5KVH - chains A and B; structure by X-ray diffraction, 2.27 A resolution.

== Chain A (and B) ==
Name: Apoptosis-inducing factor 1, mitochondrial
From: Homo sapiens
Notes: EC 1.1.1.-; chain B of this document is another copy of the same molecule, construct and numbering; everything in this record applies to it too
Reference sequence: O95831 (AIFM1_HUMAN); numbering as in UniProt (aligned over 78-613)
Sequence (543 residues; numbered 77 to 619; the number before each row is that of its first residue):
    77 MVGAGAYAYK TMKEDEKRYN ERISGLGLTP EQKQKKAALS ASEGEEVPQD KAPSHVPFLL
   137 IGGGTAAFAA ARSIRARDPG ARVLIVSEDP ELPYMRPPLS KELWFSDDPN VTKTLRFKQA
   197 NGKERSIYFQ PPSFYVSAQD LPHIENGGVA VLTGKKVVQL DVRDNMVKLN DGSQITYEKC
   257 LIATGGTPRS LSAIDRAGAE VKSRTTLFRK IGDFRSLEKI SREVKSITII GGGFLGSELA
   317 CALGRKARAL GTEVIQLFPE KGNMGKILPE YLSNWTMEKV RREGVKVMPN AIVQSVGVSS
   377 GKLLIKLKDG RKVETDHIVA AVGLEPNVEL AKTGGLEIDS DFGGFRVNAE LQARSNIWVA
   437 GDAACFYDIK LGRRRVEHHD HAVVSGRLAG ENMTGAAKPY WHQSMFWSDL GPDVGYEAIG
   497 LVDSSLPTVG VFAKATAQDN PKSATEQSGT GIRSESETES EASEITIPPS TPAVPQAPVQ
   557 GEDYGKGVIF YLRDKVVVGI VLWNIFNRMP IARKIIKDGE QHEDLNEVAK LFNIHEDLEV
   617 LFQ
Not modelled in the structure: 77-125, 511-559, 613-619
Construct notes: initiating methionine (77); engineered mutation Ala196 (Trp in O95831); expression tag (614-619)
Ligand contacts: FAD (flavin-adenine dinucleotide): Ile137, Gly138, Gly139, Gly140, Thr141, Ala142, Ala143, Val162, Ser163, Glu164, Asp165, Arg172, Pro173, Leu175, Ser176, Lys177, Lys231, Lys232, Val233, Ala259, Thr260, Gly261, Gly262, Phe284, Arg285, Leu311, Glu314, Asn403, Leu406, Ala436, Gly437, Asp438, Glu453, His454, His455, Asp456, Ala458, Met481, Phe482, Trp483
Curated features (UniProtKB/Swiss-Prot):
  - motif: Lys446 to Arg451 (Nuclear localization signal)
  - binding site (FAD): Gly138 to Ala142, Glu164, Asp165, Arg172, Lys177, Val233, Arg285, Asp438, His454, His455, Trp483
  - binding site (NAD(+)): Gly308 to Leu311, Glu336, Lys342, Gly399, Glu453, His454, Trp483, Glu493, Asn583
  - modified residue: Thr105 (Phosphothreonine), Lys109 (N6-succinyllysine), Ser116 (Phosphoserine), Ser118 (Phosphoserine), Ser268 (Phosphoserine), Ser292 (Phosphoserine), Ser371 (Phosphoserine), Lys388 (N6-acetyllysine), Thr521 (Phosphothreonine), Ser524 (Phosphoserine), Ser530 (Phosphoserine), Lys593 (N6-acetyllysine)
  - cross-link: Lys255 (Glycyl lysine isopeptide (Lys-Gly) (interchain with G-Cter in ubiquitin))
  - natural variant: Arg201 (deletion: In COXPD6), Gln235 (Q235H: In SEMDHL), Asp237 (D237G: In SEMDHL; D237V: In SEMDHL), Val243 (V243L: In COXPD6), Thr260 (T260A: In DFNX5), Gly262 (G262S: Found in patient with mitochondrial encephalomyopathy with moderate clinical severity and slow progressive course despite early onset as well as and cerebellar involvement), Gly308 (G308E: In COXPD6), Gly338 (G338E: In COXPD6), Leu344 (L344F: In DFNX5; uncertain significance), Gly360 (G360R: In DFNX5; uncertain significance), Arg422 (R422Q: In DFNX5; R422W: In DFNX5), Arg430 (R430C: In DFNX5; uncertain significance), 6 further natural variant entries in UniProt
  - mutagenesis: Glu413 to Arg430 (Disrupts dimerization. Lower efficiency in stabilizing charge-transfer complexes upon coenzyme reduction), Tyr443 to Ile445 (Disrupts dimerization. Disrupts dimerization; when associated with A-477), His454 (H454A: Allows dimerization in absence of NADH), Trp477 (W477A: Disrupts dimerization; when associated with A-443--445-A), Ser480 (S480A: Allows dimerization in absence of NADH), Asp485 (D485A: Increases protein dimerization at lower NADH levels), Arg529 (R529A: Increases protein dimerization at lower NADH levels), Glu531 (E531A: Increases protein dimerization at lower NADH levels), Glu533 (E533A: Increases protein dimerization at lower NADH levels), Glu535 (E535A: Increases protein dimerization at lower NADH levels)
Reported in the primary citation:
  - self-association interface (contacts with another copy of this molecule): Arg422, Tyr443, Ile445, Arg449
  - binding site for flavin-adenine dinucleotide: Pro173, Lys177, Glu314, Trp483
  - conformationally variable residues (side-chain flip): Phe181, Arg321, Tyr347, Ile445, Glu453, His454, Trp483, Phe582
  - contacts within the chain: Asp444-Gln479 (hydrogen bond), Arg450-Gln479 (hydrogen bond), His457-Ser480 (hydrogen bond), Tyr476-Ser480 (hydrogen bond)
  - allosteric site: His454, Ser480
  - mutagenesis - H454A, S480A: increased binding to Apoptosis-inducing factor 1, mitochondrial (chain A)
  - mutagenesis - Y443A/I445A, Y443A/I445A/W477A: decreased binding to Apoptosis-inducing factor 1, mitochondrial (chain A)
  - allosteric site: Lys177, Trp483, Arg529 (from molecular simulation)

== Interface between chain A and chain B ==
Pairs across the interface - 25 pairs, chain A then chain B:
  Gly411(A) - Tyr443(B)
  Gly411(A) - Ile445(B)
  Leu412(A) - Tyr443(B)
  Glu413(A) - Tyr443(B)
  Glu413(A) - Arg449(B)  salt bridge
  Arg422(A) - Arg422(B)
  Arg422(A) - Arg449(B)
  Asn424(A) - Ala429(B)  hydrogen bond (side chain-backbone)
  Glu426(A) - Arg430(B)  salt bridge
  Glu426(A) - Ser431(B)  hydrogen bond (side chain-backbone)
  Ala429(A) - Asn424(B)  hydrogen bond (backbone-side chain)
  Arg430(A) - Glu426(B)  salt bridge
  Arg430(A) - Ile445(B)
  Arg430(A) - Pro475(B)
  Ser431(A) - Glu426(B)  hydrogen bond (backbone-side chain)
  Ser431(A) - Ala473(B)
  Tyr443(A) - Gly411(B)
  Tyr443(A) - Leu412(B)
  Tyr443(A) - Glu413(B)
  Ile445(A) - Gly411(B)
  Ile445(A) - Arg430(B)
  Arg449(A) - Glu413(B)  salt bridge
  Arg449(A) - Arg422(B)
  Ala473(A) - Ser431(B)
  Pro475(A) - Arg430(B)
Other interface residues (no listed pair), chain A (15 interface residues in all): Ala425
Other interface residues (no listed pair), chain B (15 interface residues in all): Ala425

== Overview ==
The chain A/chain B interface involves 15 residues from each chain, with 4 hydrogen bonds and 4 salt bridges.
Among the polar pairs are Glu413(A)-Arg449(B), Glu426(A)-Arg430(B) and Asn424(A)-Ala429(B). The paper reports
a binding site for flavin-adenine dinucleotide at Pro173(A), Lys177(A) and Glu314(A) among others; H454A and
S480A of chain A increase binding to Apoptosis-inducing factor 1, mitochondrial (chain A); 4 substitutions
were tested in all.
Both chains are Apoptosis-inducing factor 1, mitochondrial (Homo sapiens). Entry 5KVH (Crystal structure of
human apoptosis-inducing factor with W196A mutation) was determined by X-ray diffraction, deposited together
with 5KVI.
